Entry 2YJT (X-ray diffraction, 2.90 A resolution); this record covers chains B and C of the 4 polymer chains in the assembly.

[Chain B (and C)]
Molecule: Regulator of ribonuclease activity A
From: Escherichia coli
Notes: chain C of this document is another copy of the same molecule, construct and numbering; everything in this record applies to it too
Reference sequence: D8AM26 (D8AM26_ECOLX); residues 1-161 here = UniProt positions 1-161
Sequence (161 residues; each row starts with the number of its first residue):
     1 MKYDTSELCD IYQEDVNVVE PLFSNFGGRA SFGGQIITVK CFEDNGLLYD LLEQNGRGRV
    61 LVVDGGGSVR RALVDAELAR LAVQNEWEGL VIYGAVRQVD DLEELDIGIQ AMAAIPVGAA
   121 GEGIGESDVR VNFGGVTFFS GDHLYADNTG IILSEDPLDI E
Not modelled in the structure: 1, 160-161

[Chain B / chain C interface]
Residue-residue contacts (23; chain B residue first):
  V69(B) - P21(C)  hydrophobic
  R97(B) - S6(C)  hydrogen bond (side chain-backbone)
  R97(B) - D10(C)  salt bridge
  Q98(B) - D4(C)  hydrogen bond
  Q98(B) - S6(C)
  Q98(B) - E7(C)
  Q98(B) - T149(C)  hydrogen bond (backbone-side chain)
  V99(B) - N148(C)
  V99(B) - T149(C)  hydrogen bond (backbone-side chain)
  D100(B) - N148(C)  hydrogen bond
  A114(B) - P21(C)
  A114(B) - T149(C)
  I115(B) - V18(C)  hydrophobic
  I115(B) - V19(C)
  I115(B) - P21(C)
  I115(B) - T149(C)
  P116(B) - T5(C)
  P116(B) - S6(C)
  P116(B) - C9(C)
  P116(B) - V18(C)  hydrophobic
  P116(B) - T149(C)
  P116(B) - I152(C)  hydrophobic
  V117(B) - V18(C)  hydrophobic
Other interface residues (no listed pair), chain C (14 interface residues in all): A30, G150

[In short]
The interface between chain B and chain C involves 9 residues on one side and 14 on the other; the contacts
include 5 hydrogen bonds and 1 salt bridge. Among the polar pairs are R97(B)-D10(C), R97(B)-S6(C) and
Q98(B)-D4(C).
Both chains are Regulator of ribonuclease activity A (Escherichia coli). Entry 2YJT (Crystal structure of E.
coli DEAD-box protein SrmB bound to regulator of ribonuclease activity A (RraA)) was determined by X-ray
diffraction (same publication as 2YJV).
